Entry 5YEP (X-ray diffraction, 3.00 A resolution); this record covers chains A and D of the 4 polymer chains in the assembly.

== Chain A ==
Molecule: Toxin-antitoxin system antidote Mnt family
From: Shewanella oneidensis
UniProtKB: Q8ECH7 (Q8ECH7_SHEON); residues 1-139 here = UniProt positions 1-139
Amino-acid sequence (139 residues; row label = number of the first residue in the row):
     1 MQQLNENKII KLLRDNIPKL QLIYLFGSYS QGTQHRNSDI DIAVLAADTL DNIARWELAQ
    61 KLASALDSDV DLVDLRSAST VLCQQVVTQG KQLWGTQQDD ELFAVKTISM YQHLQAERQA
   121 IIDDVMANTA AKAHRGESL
Not modelled in the structure: 1-5, 35-37, 128-139
Modified residues: Mse1 (selenomethionine); Mse110 (selenomethionine; parent Met); Mse126 (selenomethionine; parent Met)
Swiss-Prot annotation at these positions:
  - motif: Gly27 to Asp41 (GSX(10)DXD motif)
  - binding site (Mg(2+)): Asp39, Asp41, Asp71
Reported in the primary citation:
  - mutagenesis - N52DEL, Q98DEL: decreased growth in response to SO3166 toxicity
  - mutagenesis - L114DEL: unchanged growth in response to SO3166 toxicity

== Chain D ==
Molecule: Toxin-antitoxin system toxin HepN family
From: Shewanella oneidensis
UniProtKB: Q8ECH6 (Q8ECH6_SHEON); residue numbers follow UniProt; this construct covers 1-133
Amino-acid sequence (139 residues; each row starts with the number of its first residue):
     1 MNDIIINKIA TIKRCIKRIQ QVYGDGSQFK QDFTLQDSVI LNLQRCCEAC IDIANHINRQ
    61 QQLGIPQSSR DSFTLLAQNN LITQPLSDNL KKMVGLRNIA VHDYQELNLD IVVHVVQHHL
   121 EDFEQFIDVI KAEHHHHHH
Not modelled in the structure: 134-139
Sequence notes: expression tag (134-139)
Modified residues: Mse1 (selenomethionine; parent Met); Mse93 (selenomethionine; parent Met)
Swiss-Prot annotation at these positions:
  - motif: Arg97 to Tyr104 (RX(4)HXY motif)
  - active site: Arg97, His102
  - modified residue: Tyr104 (O-tri-AMP-tyrosine)
Reported in the primary citation:
  - catalytic residues: Arg97 to His102 (proposed by the authors, not directly observed)
  - catalytic residues: Arg97, His102 (citing earlier work)

== Interface between chain A and chain D ==
Pairs across the interface (17; chain A residue first):
  Asn52(A) with Leu107(D), hydrogen bond (side chain-backbone); Asp110(D)
  Ile53(A) with His114(D)
  Arg55(A) with Leu107(D)
  Trp56(A) with Lys92(D); Mse93(D), hydrophobic; Ile111(D), hydrophobic
  Glu57(A) with Lys92(D), salt bridge; His114(D), salt bridge; His119(D), salt bridge
  Gln60(A) with Arg70(D); Lys92(D); Gly95(D)
  Ala63(A) with Arg70(D)
  Ser64(A) with Lys91(D), hydrogen bond
  Ser68(A) with Arg70(D)
  Asp69(A) with Arg70(D), salt bridge
Other interface residues (no listed pair), chain A (12 interface residues in all): Asp67, Asp71
Other interface residues (no listed pair), chain D (15 interface residues in all): Ser68, Leu96, Arg97, Asn98, Val115
Interface features reported in the paper:
  - interface residues, chain D: Lys91(D), Lys92(D), Leu107(D)

== Overview ==
The interface between chain A and chain D involves 12 residues on one side and 15 on the other; the contacts
include 2 hydrogen bonds and 4 salt bridges. Among the polar pairs are Glu57(A)-Lys92(D), Glu57(A)-His114(D)
and Glu57(A)-His119(D). From the paper: catalytic residues Arg97(D) and His102(D); N52DEL and Q98DEL of chain
A reduce growth in response to SO3166 toxicity.
Chain A is Toxin-antitoxin system antidote Mnt family and chain D is Toxin-antitoxin system toxin HepN family,
both from Shewanella oneidensis; the structure, Crystal structure of SO_3166-SO_3165 from Shewanella
oneidensis, was determined by X-ray diffraction.
